8W2I - chains B and G of the 8 polymer chains in the assembly; structure by electron microscopy, 3.60 A resolution.

[Chain B (and G)]
Name: ATP-dependent 6-phosphofructokinase, liver type
Source organism: Homo sapiens
Notes: EC 2.7.1.11; chain G of this document is another copy of the same molecule, construct and numbering; everything in this record applies to it too
UniProtKB: P17858 (PFKAL_HUMAN); numbering as in UniProt (aligned over 1-780)
Amino-acid sequence (780 residues; row label = number of the first residue in the row):
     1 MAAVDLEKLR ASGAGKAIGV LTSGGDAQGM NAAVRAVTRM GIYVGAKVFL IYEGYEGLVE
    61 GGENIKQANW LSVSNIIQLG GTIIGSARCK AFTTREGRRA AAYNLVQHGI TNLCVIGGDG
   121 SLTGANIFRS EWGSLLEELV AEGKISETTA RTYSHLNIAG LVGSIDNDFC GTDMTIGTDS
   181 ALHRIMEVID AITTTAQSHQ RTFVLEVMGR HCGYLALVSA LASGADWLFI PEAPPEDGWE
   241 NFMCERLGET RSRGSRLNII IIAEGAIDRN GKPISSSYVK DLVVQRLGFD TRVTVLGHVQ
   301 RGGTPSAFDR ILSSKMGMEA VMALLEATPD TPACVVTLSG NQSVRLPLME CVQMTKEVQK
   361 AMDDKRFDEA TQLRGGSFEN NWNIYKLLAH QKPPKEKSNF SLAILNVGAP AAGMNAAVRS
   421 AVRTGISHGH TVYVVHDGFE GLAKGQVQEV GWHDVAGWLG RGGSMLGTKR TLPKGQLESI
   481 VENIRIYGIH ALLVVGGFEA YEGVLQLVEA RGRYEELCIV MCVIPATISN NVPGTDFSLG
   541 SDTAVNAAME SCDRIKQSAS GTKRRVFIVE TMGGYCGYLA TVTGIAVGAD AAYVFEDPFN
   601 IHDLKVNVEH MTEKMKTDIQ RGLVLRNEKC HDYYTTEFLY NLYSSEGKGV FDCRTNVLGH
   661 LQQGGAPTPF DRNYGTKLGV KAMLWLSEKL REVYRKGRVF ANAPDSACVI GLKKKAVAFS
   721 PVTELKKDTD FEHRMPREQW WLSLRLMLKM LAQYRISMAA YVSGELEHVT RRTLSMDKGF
Unresolved in the structure: 1-12, 754-780
Residues lining bound ligands:
  - ADP (adenosine-5'-diphosphate), molecule 1: G24, G25, Y55, R88, C89, K90, F92, T93, G118, D119, G120, S121, G124, I127
  - ADP, molecule 2: D173, M174, D179, Y214, F308, G340, N341, S377, N381, F537, D542, F670, K677, L712
  - ADP, molecule 3: D226, W227, L228, E236, F242, R246, W382, Y385, K386, A389, H390
  - 6-O-phosphono-beta-D-fructofuranose (F6P): G25, I165, D166, M208, G209, R210, E264, H298, R301
  - 1,6-di-O-phosphono-beta-D-fructofuranose (FBP): A409, R470, T527, I528, S529, N531, M572, G573, G574, E628, H660, Q663, R734
Curated features (UniProtKB/Swiss-Prot):
  - region: Q391 to F400 (Interdomain linker)
  - active site: D166 (Proton acceptor)
  - binding site (ATP): G25, R88, C89, G118 to S121
  - binding site (Mg(2+)): D119
  - binding site (substrate): S164 to D166, R201, M208 to R210, E264, R292, H298 to R301
  - binding site (beta-D-fructose 2,6-bisphosphate): R470, T527 to N531, R565, M572 to G574, E628, R654, H660 to Q663, R734
  - modified residue: A2 (N-acetylalanine), S377 (Phosphoserine), Y640 (Phosphotyrosine), S775 (Phosphoserine)
  - glycosylation: S529 (O-linked (GlcNAc) serine)
From the paper describing this entry:
  - self-association interface (contacts with another copy of this molecule); pairs are residue here / residue on that copy: Y514-R695, F700-F700, N702-N702, R511, V693
  - mutagenesis - N702T: increased catalytic activity
  - mutagenesis - N702T: abolished localization
  - allosteric site: T194, K677 (from molecular simulation)

[Interface between chain B and chain G]
Contacting residue pairs (22; chain B residue first):
  R511(B) with F700(G); N702(G)
  G512(B) with N702(G), hydrogen bond (backbone-backbone); A703(G), hydrogen bond (backbone-backbone)
  R513(B) with R695(G), hydrogen bond (backbone-side chain)
  Y514(B) with R695(G); F700(G)
  E515(B) with F700(G)
  E516(B) with K696(G), salt bridge
  C518(B) with F700(G), hydrophobic
  R695(B) with E478(G), salt bridge; Y514(G); E515(G)
  K696(B) with E516(G), salt bridge
  F700(B) with R511(G); Y514(G); E515(G); C518(G), hydrophobic
  N702(B) with R511(G); G512(G), hydrogen bond (backbone-backbone); N702(G), hydrogen bond
  A703(B) with G512(G), hydrogen bond (backbone-backbone)
Interface residues without a listed pair, chain B (14 interface residues in all): E478, V481
Interface residues without a listed pair, chain G (16 interface residues in all): V481, R485, R513, R698

[Summary]
14 residues of chain B and 16 residues of chain G are in contact, with 6 hydrogen bonds and 3 salt bridges.
Polar contacts include E516(B)-K696(G), R695(B)-E478(G) and R513(B)-R695(G). Bound to chain B:
6-O-phosphono-beta-D-fructofuranose, 3 copies of ADP and 1,6-di-O-phosphono-beta-D-fructofuranose. From the
paper: N702T of chain B increases catalytic activity; an allosteric site at T194(B) and K677(B).
Both chains are ATP-dependent 6-phosphofructokinase, liver type (Homo sapiens). Entry 8W2I (Human liver
phosphofructokinase-1 filament in the R-state conformation) was determined by electron microscopy together
with 8W2G, 8W2H and 8W2J from the same study.
